PDB entry 9IKZ | electron microscopy, 3.14 A resolution | chains A and I of the 9 polymer chains in the assembly

# Chain A
Name: RNA-directed RNA polymerase nsp12
Organism: Severe acute respiratory syndrome coronavirus 2
Notes: EC 2.7.7.48, 2.7.7.50
UniProtKB: P0DTD1 (R1AB_SARS2); residues 1-931 here correspond to UniProt positions 4393-5323 (UniProt number = residue number + 4392)
Sequence (931 residues; row label = number of the first residue in the row):
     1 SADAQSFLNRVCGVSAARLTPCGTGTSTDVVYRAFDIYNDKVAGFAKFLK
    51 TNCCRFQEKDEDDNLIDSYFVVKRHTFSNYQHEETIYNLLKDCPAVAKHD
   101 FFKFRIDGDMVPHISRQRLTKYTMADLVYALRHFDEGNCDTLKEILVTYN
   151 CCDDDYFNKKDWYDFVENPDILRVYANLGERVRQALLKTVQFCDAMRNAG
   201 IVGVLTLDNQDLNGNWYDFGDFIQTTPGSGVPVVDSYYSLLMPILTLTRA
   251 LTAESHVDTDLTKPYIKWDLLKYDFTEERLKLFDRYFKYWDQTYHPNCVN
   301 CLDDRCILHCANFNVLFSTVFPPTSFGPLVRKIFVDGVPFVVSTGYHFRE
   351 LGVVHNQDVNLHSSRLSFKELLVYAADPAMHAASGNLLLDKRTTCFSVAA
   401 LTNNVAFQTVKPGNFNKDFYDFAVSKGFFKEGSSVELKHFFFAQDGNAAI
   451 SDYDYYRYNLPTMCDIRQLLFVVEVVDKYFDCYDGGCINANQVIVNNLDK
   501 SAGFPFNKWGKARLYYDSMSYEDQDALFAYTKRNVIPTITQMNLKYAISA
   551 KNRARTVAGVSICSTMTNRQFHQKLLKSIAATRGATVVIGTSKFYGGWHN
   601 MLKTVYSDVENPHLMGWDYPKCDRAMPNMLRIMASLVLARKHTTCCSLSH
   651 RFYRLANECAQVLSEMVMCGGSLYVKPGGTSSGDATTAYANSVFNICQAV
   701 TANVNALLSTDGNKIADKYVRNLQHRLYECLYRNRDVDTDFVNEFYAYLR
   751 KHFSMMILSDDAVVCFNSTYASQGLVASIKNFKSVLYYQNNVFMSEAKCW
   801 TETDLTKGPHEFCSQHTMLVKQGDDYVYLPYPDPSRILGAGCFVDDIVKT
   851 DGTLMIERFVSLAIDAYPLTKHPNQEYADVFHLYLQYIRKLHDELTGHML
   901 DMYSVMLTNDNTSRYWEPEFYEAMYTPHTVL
Metal / ion sites: Mg2+: Asn209 (together with GDP); beryllium trifluoride ion: Asp218 (together with GDP); Zn2+: His295, Cys301, Cys306, Cys310
Residues lining bound ligands: GDP (guanosine-5'-diphosphate): Val31, Arg33, Ala34, Phe35, Lys50, Asn52, Cys53, Arg55, Tyr69, Val71, Lys73, Arg116, Leu119, Thr120, Lys121, Tyr122, Thr123, Asp126, Asp208, Asn209, Asp211, Tyr217, Asp218

# Chain I
Molecule: 25-nt RNA strand
Sequence (25 nucleotides; row label = number of the first residue in the row):
     9 GCGGUAGUAGCAUGCUAGGGAGCAG

# Interface between chain A and chain I
Contacting residue pairs (19; chain A residue first):
  Arg513(A) - G27(I)  salt bridge to the phosphate
  Leu758(A) - G33(I)  phosphate contact
  Ser759(A) - G33(I)  phosphate contact
  Cys813(A) - A32(I)  phosphate contact
  Cys813(A) - G33(I)  phosphate contact
  Ser814(A) - A32(I)  phosphate contact
  Ser814(A) - G33(I)  hydrogen bond to the phosphate
  Arg836(A) - C31(I)  salt bridge to the phosphate
  Arg836(A) - A32(I)  salt bridge to the phosphate
  Ala840(A) - C31(I)  phosphate contact
  Met855(A) - A29(I)  sugar contact
  Glu857(A) - G28(I)  sugar contact
  Glu857(A) - A29(I)  sugar contact
  Arg858(A) - A29(I)  sugar contact
  Arg858(A) - G30(I)  salt bridge to the phosphate
  Ser861(A) - G30(I)  hydrogen bond to the sugar
  Asp865(A) - G30(I)  sugar contact
  Asp865(A) - C31(I)  sugar contact
  Leu931(A) - G22(I)  phosphate contact
Interface residues without a listed pair, chain A (19 interface residues in all): Asp499, Asp760, Asp761, Val848, Leu862, Val930

# In short
The interface between chain A and chain I involves 19 residues on one side and 8 on the other; the contacts
include 2 hydrogen bonds and 4 salt bridges. Polar pairs include Ser861(A)-G30(I), Ser814(A)-G33(I) and
Arg513(A)-G27(I). Ligands of chain A: GDP.
Here chain A is RNA-directed RNA polymerase nsp12 (Severe acute respiratory syndrome coronavirus 2) and chain
I is a 25-nt RNA strand. Entry 9IKZ (SARS-CoV-2 E-RTC bound to pRNA-nsp9 and GDP-BeF3-) was determined by
electron microscopy.
